Entry 2W0H (X-ray diffraction, 3.00 A resolution); this record covers chains A and B.

Chain A (and B):
Molecule: Trypanothione reductase
Organism: Leishmania infantum
Notes: EC 1.8.1.12; chain B of this document is another copy of the same molecule, construct and numbering; everything in this record applies to it too
UniProtKB: A4HSF7 (A4HSF7_LEIIN); residue numbers follow UniProt; this construct covers 1-491
Sequence (511 residues; numbered -20 to 491; 1 number in that range is skipped by the numbering (no residue carries it; nothing is unmodelled there); the number before each row is that of its first residue; numbers below 1 keep their minus sign (Met-20 is residue -20)):
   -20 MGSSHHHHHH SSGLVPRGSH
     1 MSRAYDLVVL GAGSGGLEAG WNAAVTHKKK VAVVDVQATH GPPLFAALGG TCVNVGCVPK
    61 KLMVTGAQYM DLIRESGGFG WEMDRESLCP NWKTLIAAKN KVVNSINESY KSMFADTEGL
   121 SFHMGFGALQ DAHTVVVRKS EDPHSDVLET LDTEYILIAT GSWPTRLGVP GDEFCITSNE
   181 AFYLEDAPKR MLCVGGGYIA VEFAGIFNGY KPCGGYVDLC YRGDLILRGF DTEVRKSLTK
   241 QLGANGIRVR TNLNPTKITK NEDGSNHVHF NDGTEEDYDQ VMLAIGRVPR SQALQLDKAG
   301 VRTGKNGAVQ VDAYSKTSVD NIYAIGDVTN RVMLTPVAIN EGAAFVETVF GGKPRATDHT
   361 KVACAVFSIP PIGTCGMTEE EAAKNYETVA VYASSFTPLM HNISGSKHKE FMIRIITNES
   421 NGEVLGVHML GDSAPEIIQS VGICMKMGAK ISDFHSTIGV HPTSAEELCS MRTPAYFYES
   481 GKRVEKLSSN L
Unresolved in the structure: -20 to -1, 1, 487-491 (chain B: -20 to -1, 1, 489-491)
Residues lining bound ligands:
  - FAD (flavin-adenine dinucleotide): Leu10, Gly11, Ala12, Gly13, Ser14, Gly15, Gly16, Val34, Asp35, Val36, Ala46, Ala47, Gly49, Gly50, Thr51, Cys52, Val55, Gly56, Cys57, Lys60, Gly125, Phe126, Gly127, Ala159, Thr160, Gly161, Ser178, Phe182, Ile199, Phe203, Arg287, Arg290, Leu294, Ile325, Gly326, Asp327, Met333, Leu334, Thr335, Pro336, Ala338, Phe367
  - NADPH (NDP; NADPH dihydro-nicotinamide-adenine-dinucleotide phosphate): Lys60, Leu167, Gly195, Gly196, Gly197, Tyr198, Ile199, Ala200, Glu202, Tyr221, Arg222, Arg228, Asn254, Ala284, Ile285, Gly286, Arg287, Met333, Leu334, Ala365, Val366, Phe367
  - antimony (iii) ion (SB): Cys52, Cys57, Thr335

Interface between chain A and chain B:
Pairs across the interface - 141 pairs, chain A then chain B:
  Cys52(A) with His461(B)
  Cys57(A) with His461(B), hydrogen bond; Pro462(B), hydrophobic
  Val58(A) with Leu399(B), hydrophobic
  Lys61(A) with Pro462(B), hydrogen bond (side chain-backbone)
  Leu62(A) with Phe79(B); Met400(B), hydrophobic; Ile403(B), hydrophobic
  Thr65(A) with Met400(B)
  Gly66(A) with Phe79(B); Trp81(B), hydrogen bond (backbone-side chain)
  Tyr69(A) with Leu72(B); Glu75(B), hydrogen bond; Ser76(B); Phe79(B), hydrophobic; Trp81(B)
  Met70(A) with Trp81(B), hydrophobic
  Leu72(A) with Tyr69(B)
  Ile73(A) with Trp81(B), hydrophobic; Met83(B), hydrophobic
  Glu75(A) with Tyr69(B), hydrogen bond
  Ser76(A) with Tyr69(B)
  Phe79(A) with Leu62(B); Gly66(B); Tyr69(B), hydrophobic; Asn91(B); Leu95(B); Tyr210(B), hydrogen bond (backbone-side chain)
  Gly80(A) with Pro90(B); Asn91(B), hydrogen bond (backbone-backbone); Thr94(B)
  Trp81(A) with Gly66(B), hydrogen bond (side chain-backbone); Tyr69(B); Met70(B), hydrophobic; Ile73(B), hydrophobic; Pro90(B), hydrophobic; Gly209(B); Tyr210(B)
  Glu82(A) with Leu88(B); Asn91(B), hydrogen bond
  Met83(A) with Ile73(B), hydrophobic; Met83(B), hydrophobic; Leu88(B), hydrophobic
  Leu88(A) with Trp81(B), hydrophobic; Glu82(B); Met83(B), hydrophobic
  Pro90(A) with Gly80(B); Trp81(B)
  Asn91(A) with Phe79(B); Gly80(B), hydrogen bond (backbone-backbone); Glu82(B), hydrogen bond
  Thr94(A) with Gly80(B)
  Leu95(A) with Phe79(B)
  Ala98(A) with Ile403(B)
  Lys99(A) with Ile403(B)
  Val102(A) with Asn402(B); Ile403(B), hydrophobic
  Ile106(A) with Leu399(B), hydrophobic
  Gly209(A) with Trp81(B)
  Tyr210(A) with Phe79(B), hydrogen bond (side chain-backbone); Trp81(B)
  Thr335(A) with His461(B)
  Pro336(A) with Ile458(B), hydrophobic; Gly459(B); His461(B)
  Asp358(A) with Ile458(B)
  Val362(A) with Ile458(B), hydrophobic
  Ala363(A) with Gly459(B); Val460(B)
  Ala365(A) with Val460(B), hydrophobic
  Phe367(A) with Pro462(B)
  Leu399(A) with Val58(B), hydrophobic; Ile106(B), hydrophobic
  Met400(A) with Leu62(B), hydrophobic; Thr65(B); Tyr69(B)
  Asn402(A) with Val102(B)
  Ile403(A) with Leu62(B), hydrophobic; Ala98(B); Val102(B), hydrophobic
  Ser433(A) with Glu436(B)
  Pro435(A) with Thr463(B)
  Glu436(A) with Ser433(B); Ile437(B); Thr463(B); Ser464(B), hydrogen bond (side chain-backbone); Ala465(B), hydrogen bond (side chain-backbone)
  Ile437(A) with Glu436(B); Ser440(B), hydrogen bond (backbone-side chain)
  Gln439(A) with Ile458(B); Gly459(B); Val460(B), hydrogen bond (side chain-backbone); Ala465(B); Glu466(B); Cys469(B)
  Ser440(A) with Ile437(B), hydrogen bond (side chain-backbone); Ser440(B), hydrogen bond; Val441(B)
  Val441(A) with Ser440(B)
  Gly442(A) with Thr457(B)
  Ile443(A) with Cys444(B), hydrophobic; Asp453(B); Thr457(B)
  Cys444(A) with Ile443(B), hydrophobic; Cys444(B), hydrogen bond
  Lys446(A) with Ser456(B)
  Met447(A) with Met447(B); Ala449(B), hydrophobic; Asp453(B)
  Ala449(A) with Met447(B), hydrophobic
  Asp453(A) with Ile443(B); Met447(B)
  Ser456(A) with Lys446(B)
  Thr457(A) with Gly442(B); Ile443(B)
  Ile458(A) with Pro336(B), hydrophobic; Asp358(B); Val362(B), hydrophobic; Gln439(B)
  Gly459(A) with Pro336(B); Ala363(B); Gln439(B)
  Val460(A) with Ala363(B); Cys364(B); Ala365(B), hydrophobic; Gln439(B), hydrogen bond (backbone-side chain)
  His461(A) with Cys52(B); Cys57(B), hydrogen bond; Thr335(B); Pro336(B); Phe367(B)
  Pro462(A) with Cys57(B), hydrophobic; Lys61(B), hydrogen bond (backbone-side chain); Phe367(B)
  Thr463(A) with Pro435(B); Glu436(B)
  Ser464(A) with Glu436(B), hydrogen bond (backbone-side chain)
  Ala465(A) with Glu436(B), hydrogen bond (backbone-side chain); Gln439(B)
  Glu466(A) with Gln439(B)
  Cys469(A) with Gln439(B)
Other interface residues (no listed pair), chain A (75 interface residues in all): Ala67, Gly78, Cys89, Val337, Asn340, Thr357, Cys364, Ile438, Phe454
Other interface residues (no listed pair), chain B (75 interface residues in all): Ala67, Gly78, Cys89, Lys99, Val337, Asn340, Thr357, Ile438, Phe454

In short:
The chain A/chain B interface involves 75 residues from each chain; the contacts include 24 hydrogen bonds.
Polar contacts include Cys57(A)-His461(B), Lys61(A)-Pro462(B) and Gly66(A)-Trp81(B). Bound to chain A:
flavin-adenine dinucleotide, antimony (iii) ion and NADPH.
Chain A and chain B are both Trypanothione reductase (Leishmania infantum); the structure, X ray structure of
Leishmania infantum Trypanothione reductase in complex with antimony and NADPH, was determined by X-ray
diffraction together with 2JK6 from the same study.
